Entry 4LAE (X-ray diffraction, 1.69 A resolution); this record covers chain X.

== Chain X ==
Molecule: Dihydrofolate reductase
Source organism: Staphylococcus aureus
Notes: EC 1.5.1.3
UniProtKB: P0A017 (DYR_STAAU); residues 1-159 here = UniProt positions 1-159
Amino-acid sequence (167 residues; each row starts with the number of its first residue):
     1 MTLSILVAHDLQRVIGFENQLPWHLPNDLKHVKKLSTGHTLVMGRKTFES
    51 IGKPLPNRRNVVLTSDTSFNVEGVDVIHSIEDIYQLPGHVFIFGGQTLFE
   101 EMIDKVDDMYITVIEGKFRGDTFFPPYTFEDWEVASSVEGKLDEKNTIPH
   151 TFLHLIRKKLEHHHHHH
Not modelled in the structure: 1, 159-167
Construct notes: expression tag (160-167)
Ligand contacts:
  - 1VM (7-[5,6-dimethyl-2-(1,3-thiazol-2-yl)-1H-benzimidazol-1-yl]quinazoline-2,4-diamine): Leu-6, Val-7, Ala-8, Asn-19, Gln-20, Leu-21, Asp-28, Leu-29, Val-32, Lys-33, Ser-50, Ile-51, Leu-55, Phe-93, Gly-94, Phe-99, Thr-112
  - NADP (NAP; NADP nicotinamide-adenine-dinucleotide phosphate): Val-7, Ala-8, Ile-15, Gly-16, Phe-17, Asn-19, Gln-20, Leu-21, Trp-23, Gly-44, Arg-45, Lys-46, Thr-47, Leu-63, Thr-64, Ser-65, Asp-66, His-78, Ile-80, Phe-93, Gly-94, Gly-95, Gln-96, Thr-97, Leu-98, Phe-99, Glu-101, Asp-121, Thr-122

== In short ==
Bound to chain X: NADP and compound 1VM.
Chain X is Dihydrofolate reductase (Staphylococcus aureus); the structure, Structure-Based Design of New
Dihydrofolate Reductase Antibacterial Agents: 7-(Benzimidazol-1-yl)-2,4-diaminoquinazolines, was determined by
X-ray diffraction together with 4LAG, 4LAH and 4LEK from the same study.
